Entry 5BR2 (X-ray diffraction, 1.80 A resolution); this record covers chain A.

== Chain A ==
Protein: Bacteriorhodopsin
From: Halobacterium salinarum
UniProtKB: P02945 (BACR_HALSA); residues 1-249 here correspond to UniProt positions 14-262 (UniProt number = residue number + 13)
Sequence (249 residues; each row starts with the number of its first residue):
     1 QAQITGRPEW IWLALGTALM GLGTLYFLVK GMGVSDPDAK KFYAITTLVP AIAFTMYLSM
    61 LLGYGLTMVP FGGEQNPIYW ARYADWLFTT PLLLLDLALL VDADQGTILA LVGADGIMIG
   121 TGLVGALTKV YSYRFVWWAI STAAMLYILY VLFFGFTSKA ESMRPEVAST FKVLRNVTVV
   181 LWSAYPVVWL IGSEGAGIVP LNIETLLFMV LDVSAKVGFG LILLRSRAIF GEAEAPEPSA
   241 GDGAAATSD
Not modelled in the structure: 1-5, 33, 72-74, 157-162, 232-249
Covalent attachments: retinal (RET) linked to Lys216
Small-molecule neighbours: retinal (RET): Tyr83, Trp86, Thr89, Thr90, Leu93, Met118, Gly122, Trp138, Ser141, Thr142, Met145, Trp182, Tyr185, Pro186, Trp189, Asp212, Ala215
Curated features (UniProtKB/Swiss-Prot):
  - site: Asp85 (Primary proton acceptor)
  - modified residue: Gln1 (Pyrrolidone carboxylic acid), Lys216 (N6-(retinylidene)lysine)

== Overview ==
Retinal is covalently linked to Lys216.
Chain A is Bacteriorhodopsin (Halobacterium salinarum); the structure, Structure of bacteriorhodopsin
crystallized from ND-MSP1, was determined by X-ray diffraction together with 5BR5 from the same study.
